PDB entry 7R5A | X-ray diffraction, 2.95 A resolution | chains C and D of the 4 polymer chains in the assembly

Chain C (and D):
Name: Antitoxin ParD
From: Vibrio cholerae O1 biovar El Tor str. N16961
Notes: chain D of this document is another copy of the same molecule, construct and numbering; everything in this record applies to it too
UniProtKB: P58093 (PARD_VIBCH); numbering as in UniProt (aligned over 1-80)
Chain sequence (80 residues; each row starts with the number of its first residue):
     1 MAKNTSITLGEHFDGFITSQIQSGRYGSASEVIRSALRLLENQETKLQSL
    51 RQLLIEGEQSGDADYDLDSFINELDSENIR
Not modelled in the structure: 1-5, 52-80 (chain D: 1-4, 54-80)

How chain C and chain D interact:
Pairs across the interface (6; chain C residue first):
  His12(C) - Gly24(D)
  His12(C) - Arg25(D)
  Phe13(C) - Gly24(D)
  Phe13(C) - Arg25(D)
  Leu47(C) - Asn42(D)
  Leu50(C) - Lys46(D)
Interface residues without a listed pair, chain D (6 interface residues in all): Ser23, Thr45

In short:
4 residues of chain C face 6 of chain D across their interface.
Chain C and chain D are both Antitoxin ParD (Vibrio cholerae O1 biovar El Tor str. N16961); the structure,
Vibrio cholera ParD2:ParE2 antitoxin:toxin complex, was determined by X-ray diffraction.
